PDB entry 7EF3 | X-ray diffraction, 2.10 A resolution | chains A and P

[Chain A]
Name: HB transcription factor
Organism: Zea mays
UniProt: B7ZYP9 (B7ZYP9_MAIZE); residue numbers follow UniProt; this construct covers 125-281
Chain sequence (157 residues; row label = number of the first residue in the row):
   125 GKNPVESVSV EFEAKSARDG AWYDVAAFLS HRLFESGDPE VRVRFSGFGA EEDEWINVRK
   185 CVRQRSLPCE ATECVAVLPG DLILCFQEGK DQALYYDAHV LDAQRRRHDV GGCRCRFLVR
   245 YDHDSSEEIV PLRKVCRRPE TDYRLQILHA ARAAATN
Unresolved in the structure: 125-130, 279-281
Construct notes: engineered mutation Gly235 (Arg in B7ZYP9)
Bound ions: Zn2+: Cys198, His232, Cys237, Cys239

[Chain P]
Name: Histone H3.2
UniProt: P69246 (H32_MAIZE); residues 1-10 here correspond to UniProt positions 2-11 (UniProt number = residue number + 1)
Chain sequence (10 residues; numbered 1 to 10; the number before each row is that of its first residue):
     1 ARTKQTARKS
Unresolved in the structure: 1, 10
Modified positions: Lys9 (N-dimethyl-lysine; MLY)
Swiss-Prot annotation at these positions:
  - modified residue: Lys4 (N6,N6,N6-trimethyllysine), Lys9 (N6,N6,N6-trimethyllysine), Ser10 (Phosphoserine)

[Chain A / chain P interface]
Residue-residue contacts - 33 pairs, chain A then chain P:
  Glu137(A) with Lys4(P), salt bridge
  Arg142(A) with Lys9(P)
  Tyr147(A) with Ala7(P), hydrophobic; Lys9(P)
  Asp148(A) with Lys4(P), salt bridge
  Phe169(A) with Lys9(P)
  Phe172(A) with Lys9(P)
  Glu176(A) with Lys9(P)
  Arg189(A) with Arg2(P), hydrogen bond (side chain-backbone); Lys4(P)
  Ser190(A) with Lys4(P)
  Leu191(A) with Arg2(P)
  Pro192(A) with Arg2(P), hydrogen bond (backbone-side chain); Thr3(P); Lys4(P)
  Cys193(A) with Arg2(P)
  Glu194(A) with Arg2(P)
  Glu197(A) with Arg2(P), salt bridge
  Leu208(A) with Lys4(P)
  Phe210(A) with Gln5(P); Thr6(P)
  Glu212(A) with Arg8(P), salt bridge
  Asp215(A) with Lys9(P)
  Gln216(A) with Arg8(P)
  Ala217(A) with Ala7(P); Arg8(P), hydrogen bond (backbone-backbone)
  Leu218(A) with Ala7(P), hydrophobic; Arg8(P); Lys9(P)
  Tyr219(A) with Lys4(P); Gln5(P), hydrogen bond (side chain-backbone)
  Arg257(A) with Gln5(P), hydrogen bond (backbone-side chain)
  Arg261(A) with Arg2(P)
Interface residues without a listed pair, chain A (28 interface residues in all): Asp143, Gly213, Lys258, Cys260

[Summary]
The interface between chain A and chain P involves 28 residues on one side and 8 on the other; the contacts
include 5 hydrogen bonds and 4 salt bridges. Polar pairs include Glu137(A)-Lys4(P), Asp148(A)-Lys4(P) and
Glu197(A)-Arg2(P).
Chain A is HB transcription factor (Zea mays) and chain P is Histone H3.2; the structure, crystal structure of
maize SHH2 SAWADEE domain in complex with H3K9me2 peptide, was determined by X-ray diffraction (same
publication as 7EEZ, 7EF0, 7EF1 and 7EF2).
